Entry 3DX0 (X-ray diffraction, 1.70 A resolution); this record covers chain A.

[Chain A]
Protein: Alpha-mannosidase 2
From: Drosophila melanogaster
Notes: EC 3.2.1.114; fragment: Catalytic domain
Reference sequence: Q24451 (MAN2_DROME); residues 13-1045 here correspond to UniProt positions 76-1108 (UniProt number = residue number + 63)
Amino-acid sequence (1045 residues; each row starts with the number of its first residue):
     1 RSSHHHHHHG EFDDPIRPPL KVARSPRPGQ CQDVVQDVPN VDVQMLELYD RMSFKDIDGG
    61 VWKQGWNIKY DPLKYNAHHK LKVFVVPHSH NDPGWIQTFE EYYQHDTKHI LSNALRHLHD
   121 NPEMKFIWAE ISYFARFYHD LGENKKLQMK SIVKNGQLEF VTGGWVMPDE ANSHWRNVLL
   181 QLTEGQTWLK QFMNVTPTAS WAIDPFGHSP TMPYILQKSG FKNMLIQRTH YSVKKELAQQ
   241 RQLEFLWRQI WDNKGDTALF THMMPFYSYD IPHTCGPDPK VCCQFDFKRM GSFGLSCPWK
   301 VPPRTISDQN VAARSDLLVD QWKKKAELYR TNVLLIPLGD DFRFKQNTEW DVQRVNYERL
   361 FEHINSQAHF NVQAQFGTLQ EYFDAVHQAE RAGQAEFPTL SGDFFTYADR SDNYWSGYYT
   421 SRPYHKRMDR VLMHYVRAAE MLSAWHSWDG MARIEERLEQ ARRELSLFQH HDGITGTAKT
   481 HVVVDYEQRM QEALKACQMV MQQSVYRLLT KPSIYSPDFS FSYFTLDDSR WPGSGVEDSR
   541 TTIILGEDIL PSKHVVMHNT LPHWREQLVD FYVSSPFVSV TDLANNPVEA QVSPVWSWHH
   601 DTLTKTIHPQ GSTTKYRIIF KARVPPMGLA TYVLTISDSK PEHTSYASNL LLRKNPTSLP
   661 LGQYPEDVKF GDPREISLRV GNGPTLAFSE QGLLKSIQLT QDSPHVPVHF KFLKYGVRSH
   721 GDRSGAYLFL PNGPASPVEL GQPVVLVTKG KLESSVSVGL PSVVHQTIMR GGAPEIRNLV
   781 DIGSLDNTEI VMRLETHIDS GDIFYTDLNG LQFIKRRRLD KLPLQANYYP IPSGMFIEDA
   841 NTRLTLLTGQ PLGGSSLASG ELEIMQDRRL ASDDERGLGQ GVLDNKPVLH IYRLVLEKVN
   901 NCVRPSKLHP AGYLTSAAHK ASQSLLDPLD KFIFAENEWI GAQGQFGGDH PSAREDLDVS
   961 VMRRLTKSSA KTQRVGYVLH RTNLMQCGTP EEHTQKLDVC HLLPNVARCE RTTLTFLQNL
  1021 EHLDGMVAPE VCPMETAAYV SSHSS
Not modelled in the structure: 1-30
Differences from the reference sequence: expression tag (1-12)
Disulfides: C31-C1032, C275-C282, C283-C297, C902-C987, C1000-C1009
Covalent attachments: N-acetylglucosamine (NAG) linked to N194
Curated features (UniProtKB/Swiss-Prot):
  - active site: D204 (Nucleophile)
  - binding site (Zn(2+)): H90, D92, D204, H471

[Overview]
UniProt lists active-site residue D204 and 4 Zn2+-binding residues.
Chain A is Alpha-mannosidase 2 (Drosophila melanogaster); the structure, Golgi alpha-Mannosidase II in complex
with Mannostatin A at pH 5.75, was determined by X-ray diffraction, deposited together with 3DX1, 3DX2, 3DX3
and 3DX4.
